8TI9 - chains F and G of the 8 polymer chains in the assembly; structure by electron microscopy, 3.19 A resolution.

== Chain F (and G) ==
Molecule: Shedu protein SduA
Organism: Bacillus cereus B4264
Notes: chain G of this document is another copy of the same molecule, construct and numbering; everything in this record applies to it too
UniProtKB: B7HFR2 (SDUA_BACC4); numbering as in UniProt (aligned over 171-380)
Sequence (229 residues; row label = number of the first residue in the row):
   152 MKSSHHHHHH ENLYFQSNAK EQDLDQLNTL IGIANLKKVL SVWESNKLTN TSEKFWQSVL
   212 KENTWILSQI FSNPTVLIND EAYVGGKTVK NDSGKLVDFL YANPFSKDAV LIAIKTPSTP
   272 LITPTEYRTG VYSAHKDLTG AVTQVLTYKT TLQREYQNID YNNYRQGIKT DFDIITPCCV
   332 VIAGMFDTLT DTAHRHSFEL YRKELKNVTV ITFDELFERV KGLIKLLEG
Not modelled in the structure: 152-182, 236-247, 380 (chain G: 152-182, 236-246, 380)
Construct notes: expression tag (152-170); engineered mutation Ala264 (Glu in B7HFR2)
Reported in the primary citation:
  - mutagenesis - E264A: abolished catalytic activity
  - mutagenesis - Y315E: abolished growth in response to phage infection

== Interface between chain F and chain G ==
Residue-residue contacts (18; chain F residue first):
  Thr301(F) with Gln304(G); Ile326(G)
  Gln304(F) with Thr301(G), hydrogen bond (side chain-backbone); Gln304(G), hydrogen bond
  Arg305(F) with Arg305(G); Tyr307(G); Asp324(G), salt bridge; Ile325(G), hydrogen bond (side chain-backbone)
  Glu306(F) with Gln308(G), hydrogen bond
  Tyr307(F) with Arg305(G)
  Gln308(F) with Arg305(G); Glu306(G), hydrogen bond
  Ile325(F) with Arg305(G), hydrogen bond (backbone-side chain)
  Ile326(F) with Thr301(G)
  Pro328(F) with Pro328(G), hydrophobic
  Lys357(F) with Lys357(G); Asn358(G)
  Asn358(F) with Asn358(G)

== In short ==
The interface between chain F and chain G involves 11 residues on one side and 12 on the other; the contacts
include 6 hydrogen bonds and 1 salt bridge. Among the polar pairs are Arg305(F)-Asp324(G), Gln304(F)-Thr301(G)
and Gln304(F)-Gln304(G). From the paper: E264A of chain F abolishes catalytic activity; Y315E of chain F
abolishes growth in response to phage infection.
Both chains are Shedu protein SduA (Bacillus cereus B4264). Entry 8TI9 (CryoEM structure of octamer assembly
of Shedu nuclease domain from Bacillus cereus) was determined by electron microscopy, deposited together with
8TI8 and 8TIA.
